PDB entry 6PNS | electron microscopy, 3.70 A resolution | chains A and F of the 11 polymer chains in the assembly

[Chain A]
Name: RNA-directed RNA polymerase
From: Bluetongue virus 1
Notes: EC 2.7.7.48
UniProt: W0G557 (W0G557_9REOV); numbering as in UniProt (aligned over 1-1302)
Chain sequence (1302 residues; row label = number of the first residue in the row):
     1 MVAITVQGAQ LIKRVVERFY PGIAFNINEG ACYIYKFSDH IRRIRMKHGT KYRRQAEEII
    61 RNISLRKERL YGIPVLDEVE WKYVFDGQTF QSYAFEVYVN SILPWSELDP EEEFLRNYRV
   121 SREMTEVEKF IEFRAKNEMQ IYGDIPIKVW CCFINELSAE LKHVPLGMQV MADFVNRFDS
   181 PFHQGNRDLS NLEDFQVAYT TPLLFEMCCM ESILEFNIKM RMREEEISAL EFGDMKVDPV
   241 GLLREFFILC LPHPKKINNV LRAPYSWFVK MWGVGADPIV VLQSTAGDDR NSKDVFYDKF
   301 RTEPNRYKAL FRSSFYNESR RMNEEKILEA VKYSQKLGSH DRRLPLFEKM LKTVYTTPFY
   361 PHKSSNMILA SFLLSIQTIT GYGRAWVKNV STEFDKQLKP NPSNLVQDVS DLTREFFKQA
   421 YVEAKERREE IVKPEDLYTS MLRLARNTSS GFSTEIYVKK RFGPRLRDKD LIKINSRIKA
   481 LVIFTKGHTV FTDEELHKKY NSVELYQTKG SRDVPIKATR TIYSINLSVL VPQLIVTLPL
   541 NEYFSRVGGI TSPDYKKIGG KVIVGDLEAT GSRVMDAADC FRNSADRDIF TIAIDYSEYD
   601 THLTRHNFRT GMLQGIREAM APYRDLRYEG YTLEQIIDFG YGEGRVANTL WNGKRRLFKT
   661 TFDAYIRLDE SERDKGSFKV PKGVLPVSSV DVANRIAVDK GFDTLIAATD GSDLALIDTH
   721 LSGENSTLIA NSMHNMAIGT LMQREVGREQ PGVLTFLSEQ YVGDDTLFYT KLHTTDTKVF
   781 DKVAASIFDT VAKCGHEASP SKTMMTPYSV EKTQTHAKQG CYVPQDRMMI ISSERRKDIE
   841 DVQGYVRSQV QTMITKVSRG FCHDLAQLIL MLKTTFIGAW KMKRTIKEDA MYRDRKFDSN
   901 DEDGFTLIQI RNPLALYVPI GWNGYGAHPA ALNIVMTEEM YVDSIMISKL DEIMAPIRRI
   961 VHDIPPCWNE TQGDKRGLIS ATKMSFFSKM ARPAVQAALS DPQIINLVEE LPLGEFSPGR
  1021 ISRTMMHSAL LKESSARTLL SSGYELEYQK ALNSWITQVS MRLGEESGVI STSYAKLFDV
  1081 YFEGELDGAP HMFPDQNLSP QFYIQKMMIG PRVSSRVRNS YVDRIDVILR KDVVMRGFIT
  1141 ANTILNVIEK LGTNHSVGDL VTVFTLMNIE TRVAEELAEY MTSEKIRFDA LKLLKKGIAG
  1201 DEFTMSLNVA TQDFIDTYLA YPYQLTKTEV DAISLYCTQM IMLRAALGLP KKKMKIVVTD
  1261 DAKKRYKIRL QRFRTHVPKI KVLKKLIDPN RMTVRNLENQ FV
Unresolved in the structure: 1, 465-470, 566-569

[Chain F]
Name: Inner core structural protein VP3
From: Bluetongue virus 1
UniProt: Q1AE73 (Q1AE73_9REOV); numbering as in UniProt (aligned over 1-901)
Chain sequence (901 residues; numbered 1 to 901; the number before each row is that of its first residue):
     1 MAAQNEQRPE RIKTTPYLEG DVLSSDSGPL LSVFALQEIM QKVRQVQADY MTATREVDFT
    61 VPDVQKILDD IKALAAEQVY KIVKVPSISF RHIVMQSRDR VLRVDTYYEE MSQVGDVITE
   121 DEPEKFYSTI IKKVRFIRGK GSFILHDIPT RDHRGMEVAE PEVLGVEFKN VLPVLTAEHR
   181 AMIQNALDGS IIENGNVATR DVDVFIGACS EPVYRIYNRL QGYIEAVQLQ ELRNSIGWLE
   241 RLGHRKRITY SQEVLTDFRR QDTIWVLALQ LPVNPQVVWD VPRSSIANLI MNIATCLPTG
   301 EYIAPNPRIS SITLTQRITT TGPFAILTGS TPTAQQLNDV RKIYLALMFP GQIILDLKID
   361 PGERMDPAVR MVAGVVGHLL FTAGGRFTNL TQNMARQLDI ALNDYLLYMY NTRVQVNYGP
   421 TGEPLDFQIG RNQYDCNVFR ADFATGTGYN GWATIDVEYR EPAPYVHAQR YIRYCGIDSR
   481 ELINPTTYGI GMTYHCYNEM LRMLVAAGKD SEAAYFRSML PFHMVRFARI NQIINEDLHS
   541 VFSLPDDMFN ALLPDLIAGA HQNADPVVLD VSWISLWFAF NRSFEPTHRN EMLEVAPLIE
   601 SVYASELSVM KVDMRHLSLM QRRFPDVLIQ ARPSHFWKAV LNDSPEAVKA VMNLSHSHNF
   661 INIRDMMRWV MLPSLQPSLK LALEEEAWAA ANDFEDLMLT DQVYMHRDML PEPRLDDIER
   721 FRQEGFYYTN MLEAPPEIDR VVQYTYEIAR LQANMGQFRA ALRRIMDDDD WVRFGGVLRT
   781 VRVKFYDARP PDDVLQGLPF SYDTNERGGL AYATIKYATE TTIFYLIYNV EFSNTPDSLV
   841 LINPTYTMTK VFINKRIVER VRVGQILAVL NRRFVAYKGK MRIMDITQSL KMGTKLAAPT
   901 V
Unresolved in the structure: 1-26, 49-56

[Interface between chain A and chain F]
Pairs across the interface (12):
  Val1277(A) - Val33(F)  hydrophobic
  Val1282(A) - Gln37(F)
  Lys1285(A) - Gln37(F)
  Lys1285(A) - Met40(F)  hydrogen bond (side chain-backbone)
  Ile1287(A) - Val33(F)  hydrophobic
  Ile1287(A) - Gln37(F)  hydrogen bond (backbone-side chain)
  Pro1289(A) - Val33(F)
  Pro1289(A) - Phe34(F)  hydrophobic
  Asn1290(A) - Ile318(F)
  Met1292(A) - Thr319(F)
  Arg1295(A) - Ile318(F)
  Glu1298(A) - Pro29(F)
Also at the interface, not in a pair above, chain A (10 interface residues in all): Phe1273
Also at the interface, not in a pair above, chain F (9 interface residues in all): Ser27, Ser32

[Overview]
Chain A and chain F form an interface of 10 and 9 residues respectively; the contacts include 2 hydrogen
bonds. Polar contacts include Lys1285(A)-Met40(F) and Ile1287(A)-Gln37(F).
Here chain A is RNA-directed RNA polymerase and chain F is Inner core structural protein VP3, both from
Bluetongue virus 1. Entry 6PNS (In situ structure of BTV RNA-dependent RNA polymerase in BTV virion) was
determined by electron microscopy, deposited together with 6PO2.
